8PE0 - chains A and B; structure by X-ray diffraction, 1.90 A resolution.

Chain A (and B):
Protein: c-di-GMP binding domain of the ATPase enzyme PilF
Organism: Thermus thermophilus HB27
Notes: chain B of this document is another copy of the same molecule, construct and numbering; everything in this record applies to it too
UniProt: Q72H73 (Q72H73_THET2); numbering as in UniProt (aligned over 159-302)
Amino-acid sequence (146 residues; each row starts with the number of its first residue):
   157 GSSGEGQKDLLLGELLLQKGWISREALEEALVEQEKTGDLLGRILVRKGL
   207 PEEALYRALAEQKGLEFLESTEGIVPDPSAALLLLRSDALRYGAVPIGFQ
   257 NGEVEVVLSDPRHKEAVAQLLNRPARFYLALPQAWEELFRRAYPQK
Not modelled in the structure: 157-160, 302
Differences from the reference sequence: expression tag (157-158); engineered mutation Leu-167 (Lys in Q72H73)
Residues lining bound ligands: c-di-GMP (C2E; 9,9'-[(2R,3R,3aS,5S,7aR,9R,10R,10aS,12S,14aR)-3,5,10,12-tetrahydroxy-5,12-dioxidooctahydro-2H,7H-difuro[3,2-d:3',2'-j][1,3,7,9,2,8]tetraoxadiphosphacyclododecine-2,9-diyl]bis(2-amino-1,9-dihydro-6H-purin-6-one)): Leu-167, Leu-168, Gly-169, Glu-170, Leu-183, Leu-187, Gln-190, Asp-195, Leu-196, Leu-197, Gly-198, Arg-199, Leu-211, Leu-215, Gln-218, Lys-219, Asp-266, Pro-267, Arg-268
What the authors report for this chain:
  - binding site for c-di-GMP: Leu-167
  - mutagenesis - Q190E (158 fold), L196R (4-fold), Q218E (77-fold), D266A (27 +/- 2 nM): decreased binding to c-di-GMP
  - mutagenesis - L166G: increased binding to c-di-GMP
  - mutagenesis - Q190E/Q218E: abolished binding to c-di-GMP
  - mutagenesis - Q218E: abolished expression

How chain A and chain B interact:
Residue-residue contacts - 16 pairs, chain A then chain B:
  Gly-176(A) with Trp-177(B)
  Trp-177(A) with Gly-176(B); Trp-177(B); Gly-205(B), hydrogen bond (side chain-backbone); Pro-207(B)
  Gly-205(A) with Lys-175(B)
  Pro-207(A) with Lys-175(B); Trp-177(B)
  Glu-209(A) with Arg-213(B), salt bridge
  Ala-210(A) with Trp-177(B)
  Arg-213(A) with Pro-207(B); Glu-209(B), salt bridge
  Glu-225(A) with Glu-209(B); Arg-213(B), salt bridge; Glu-225(B)
  Ser-226(A) with Glu-225(B)
Interface residues without a listed pair, chain A (10 interface residues in all): Gly-229
Interface residues without a listed pair, chain B (10 interface residues in all): Ser-226, Glu-228

Overview:
Chain A and chain B each contribute 10 residues to their interface, with 1 hydrogen bond and 3 salt bridges.
Among the polar pairs are Glu-209(A)/Arg-213(B), Glu-225(A)/Arg-213(B) and Trp-177(A)/Gly-205(B). The paper
reports a binding site for c-di-GMP at Leu-167(A); Q190E, L196R and Q218E of chain A, among others, reduce
binding to c-di-GMP; 6 substitutions were tested in all.
Chain A and chain B are both c-di-GMP binding domain of the ATPase enzyme PilF (Thermus thermophilus HB27);
the structure, X-ray structure of the Thermus thermophilus K167L mutant of the PilF-GSPIIB domain in the
c-di-GMP bound ..., was determined by X-ray diffraction (same publication as 8PDK and 8PFA).
